Entry 5VBG (X-ray diffraction, 2.80 A resolution); this record covers chain A.

== Chain A ==
Protein: Penicillin-binding protein activator LpoA
Organism: Haemophilus influenzae (strain ATCC 51907 / DSM 11121 / KW20 / Rd)
UniProtKB: P45299 (LPOA_HAEIN); numbering as in UniProt (aligned over 33-575)
Amino-acid sequence (543 residues; row label = number of the first residue in the row):
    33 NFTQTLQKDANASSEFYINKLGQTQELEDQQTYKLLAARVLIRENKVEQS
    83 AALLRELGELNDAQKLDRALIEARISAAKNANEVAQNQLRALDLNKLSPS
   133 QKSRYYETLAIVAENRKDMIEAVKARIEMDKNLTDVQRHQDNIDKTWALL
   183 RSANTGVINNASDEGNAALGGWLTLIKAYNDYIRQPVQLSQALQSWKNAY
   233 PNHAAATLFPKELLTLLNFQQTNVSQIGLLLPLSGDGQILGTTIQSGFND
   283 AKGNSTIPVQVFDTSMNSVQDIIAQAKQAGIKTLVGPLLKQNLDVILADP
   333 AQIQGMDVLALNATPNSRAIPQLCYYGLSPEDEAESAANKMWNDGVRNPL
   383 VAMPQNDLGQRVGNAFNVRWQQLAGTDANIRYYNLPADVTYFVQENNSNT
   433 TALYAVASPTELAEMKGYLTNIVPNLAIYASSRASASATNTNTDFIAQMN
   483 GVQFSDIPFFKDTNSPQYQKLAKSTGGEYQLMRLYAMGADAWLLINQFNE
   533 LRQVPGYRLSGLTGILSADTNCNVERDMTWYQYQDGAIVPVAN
Modified residues: Mse-151, Mse-161, Mse-298, Mse-338, Mse-373, Mse-385, Mse-447, Mse-481, Mse-514, Mse-519, Mse-560 (selenomethionine; parent Met)
Cystine bridges: Cys-356/Cys-554

== In short ==
Chain A is Penicillin-binding protein activator LpoA (Haemophilus influenzae (strain ATCC 51907 / DSM 11121 /
KW20 / Rd)); the structure, Crystal Structure of full-length LpoA, Monoclinic form 1, from Haemophilus
influenzae, was determined by X-ray diffraction together with 5KCN, 5VAT and 4P29 from the same study.
